8AUW - chains C and D of the 4 polymer chains in the assembly; structure by electron microscopy, 7.20 A resolution (low resolution: residue-level contacts below are approximate; hydrogen-bond / salt-bridge calls are withheld).

Chain C (and D):
Protein: Diablo IAP-binding mitochondrial protein
From: Homo sapiens
Notes: chain D of this document is another copy of the same molecule, construct and numbering; everything in this record applies to it too
UniProtKB: Q9NR28 (DBLOH_HUMAN); residues 1-184 here correspond to UniProt positions 56-239 (UniProt number = residue number + 55)
Amino-acid sequence (184 residues; numbered 1 to 184; the number before each row is that of its first residue):
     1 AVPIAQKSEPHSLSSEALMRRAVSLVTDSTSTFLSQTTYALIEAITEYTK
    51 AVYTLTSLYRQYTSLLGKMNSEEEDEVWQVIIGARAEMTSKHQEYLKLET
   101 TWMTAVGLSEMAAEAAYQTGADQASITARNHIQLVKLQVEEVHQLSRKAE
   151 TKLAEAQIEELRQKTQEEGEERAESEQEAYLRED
Disordered / not traced: 5-10, 168-184 (chain D: 1-10, 168-184)

Chain C / chain D interface:
Residue-residue contacts - 57 pairs, chain C then chain D:
  Ser-15(C) / Ala-40(D)
  Ser-15(C) / Leu-98(D)
  Glu-16(C) / Lys-97(D)
  Leu-18(C) / Gln-36(D)
  Leu-18(C) / Ala-40(D)
  Met-19(C) / Thr-37(D)
  Met-19(C) / Ala-40(D)
  Met-19(C) / Leu-98(D)
  Met-19(C) / Thr-101(D)
  Ala-22(C) / Phe-33(D)
  Ala-22(C) / Gln-36(D)
  Val-23(C) / Phe-33(D)
  Leu-25(C) / Thr-32(D)
  Val-26(C) / Ser-29(D)
  Val-26(C) / Thr-30(D)
  Val-26(C) / Phe-33(D)
  Ser-29(C) / Val-26(D)
  Ser-29(C) / Ser-29(D)
  Thr-30(C) / Val-26(D)
  Phe-33(C) / Ala-22(D)
  Phe-33(C) / Val-23(D)
  Phe-33(C) / Val-26(D)
  Gln-36(C) / Met-19(D)
  Gln-36(C) / Ala-22(D)
  Gln-36(C) / Leu-25(D)
  Thr-37(C) / Met-19(D)
  Tyr-39(C) / Leu-18(D)
  Ala-40(C) / Ser-15(D)
  Ala-40(C) / Met-19(D)
  Glu-43(C) / Leu-18(D)
  Glu-94(C) / Ser-15(D)
  Glu-94(C) / Glu-16(D)
  Lys-97(C) / Glu-16(D)
  Lys-97(C) / Gln-118(D)
  Leu-98(C) / Ser-15(D)
  Leu-98(C) / Met-19(D)
  Thr-100(C) / Gln-118(D)
  Thr-101(C) / Gln-118(D)
  Thr-101(C) / Thr-119(D)
  Thr-104(C) / Met-111(D)
  Thr-104(C) / Ala-115(D)
  Thr-104(C) / Gln-118(D)
  Leu-108(C) / Val-26(D)
  Leu-108(C) / Leu-108(D)
  Leu-108(C) / Met-111(D)
  Leu-108(C) / Ala-112(D)
  Met-111(C) / Thr-104(D)
  Met-111(C) / Gly-107(D)
  Met-111(C) / Leu-108(D)
  Ala-112(C) / Leu-108(D)
  Ala-115(C) / Phe-33(D)
  Ala-115(C) / Thr-104(D)
  Gln-118(C) / Lys-97(D)
  Gln-118(C) / Thr-100(D)
  Gln-118(C) / Thr-101(D)
  Gln-118(C) / Thr-104(D)
  Thr-119(C) / Thr-101(D)
Other interface residues (no listed pair), chain C (31 interface residues in all): Arg-21, Thr-32, Gly-107
Other interface residues (no listed pair), chain D (30 interface residues in all): Leu-13, Ser-14, Tyr-39

Summary:
31 residues of chain C face 30 of chain D across their interface.
Both chains are Diablo IAP-binding mitochondrial protein (Homo sapiens). Entry 8AUW (Cryo-EM structure of
human BIRC6 in complex with SMAC) was determined by electron microscopy (same publication as 8ATU, 8ATX and
8AUK).
